8SKV - chains C and E of the 8 polymer chains in the assembly; structure by electron microscopy, 3.10 A resolution.

== Chain C ==
Name: Immunoglobulin heavy constant alpha 1
Source organism: Homo sapiens
UniProtKB: P01876 (IGHA1_HUMAN); residues 120-472 here correspond to UniProt positions 1-353 (UniProt number = residue number - 119)
Amino-acid sequence (353 residues; row label = number of the first residue in the row):
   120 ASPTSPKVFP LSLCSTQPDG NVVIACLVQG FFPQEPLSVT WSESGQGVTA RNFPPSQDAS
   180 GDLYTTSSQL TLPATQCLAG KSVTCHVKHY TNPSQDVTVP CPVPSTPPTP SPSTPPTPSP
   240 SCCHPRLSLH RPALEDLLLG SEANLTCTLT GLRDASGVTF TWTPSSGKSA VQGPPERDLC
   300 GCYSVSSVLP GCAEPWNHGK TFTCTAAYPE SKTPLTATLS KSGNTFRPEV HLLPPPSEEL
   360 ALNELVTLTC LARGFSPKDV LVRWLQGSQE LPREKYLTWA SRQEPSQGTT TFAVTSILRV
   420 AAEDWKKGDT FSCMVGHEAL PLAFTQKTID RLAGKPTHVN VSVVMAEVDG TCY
Unresolved in the structure: 120-241
Disulfides: C266-C323, C369-C432
Covalently attached groups: N-acetylglucosamine (NAG) linked to N263
Swiss-Prot annotation at these positions:
  - glycosylation: S224 (O-linked (GalNAc...) serine), T225 (O-linked (GalNAc...) threonine), T228 (O-linked (GalNAc...) threonine), S230 (O-linked (GalNAc...) serine), S232 (O-linked (GalNAc...) serine), T233 (O-linked (GalNAc...) threonine), T236 (O-linked (GalNAc...) threonine), S238 (O-linked (GalNAc...) serine), S240 (O-linked (GalNAc...) serine), N263 (N-linked (GlcNAc...) (complex) asparagine)
What the authors report for this chain:
  - specificity-determining residues: R346, L441 (by similarity / conservation)

== Chain E ==
Name: Secretory component
Source organism: Homo sapiens
UniProtKB: P01833 (PIGR_HUMAN); residues 1-547 here correspond to UniProt positions 19-565 (UniProt number = residue number + 18)
Amino-acid sequence (553 residues; each row starts with the number of its first residue):
     1 KSPIFGPEEV NSVEGNSVSI TCYYPPTSVN RHTRKYWCRQ GARGGCITLI SSEGYVSSKY
    61 AGRANLTNFP ENGTFVVNIA QLSQDDSGRY KCGLGINSRG LSFDVSLEVS QGPGLLNDTK
   121 VYTVDLGRTV TINCPFKTEN AQKRKSLYKQ IGLYPVLVID SSGYVNPNYT GRIRLDIQGT
   181 GQLLFSVVIN QLRLSDAGQY LCQAGDDSNS NKKNADLQVL KPEPELVYED LRGSVTFHCA
   241 LGPEVANVAK FLCRQSSGEN CDVVVNTLGK RAPAFEGRIL LNPQDKDGSF SVVITGLRKE
   301 DAGRYLCGAH SDGQLQEGSP IQAWQLFVNE ESTIPRSPTV VKGVAGGSVA VLCPYNRKES
   361 KSIKYWCLWE GAQNGRCPLL VDSEGWVKAQ YEGRLSLLEE PGNGTFTVIL NQLTSRDAGF
   421 YWCLTNGDTL WRTTVEIKII EGEPNLKVPG NVTAVLGETL KVPCHFPCKF SSYEKYWCKW
   481 NNTGCQALPS QDEGPSKAFV NCDENSRLVS LTLNLVTRAD EGWYWCGVKQ GHFYGETAAV
   541 YVAVEERHHH HHH
Unresolved in the structure: 1, 491-501, 547-553
Differences from the reference sequence: expression tag (548-553)
Disulfides: C22-C92, C38-C46, C134-C202, C239-C307, C253-C261, C464-C526, C478-C485
Covalently attached groups: N-acetylglucosamine (NAG) linked to N65, N72, N168, N403, N451, N481
Swiss-Prot annotation at these positions:
  - glycosylation (N-linked (GlcNAc...) asparagine): N65, N72, N117, N168, N403, N451 (complex), N481

== Chain C / chain E interface ==
Inter-chain disulfides: C311(C)-C468(E)
Contacting residue pairs (10; chain C residue first):
  S260(C) with C468(E), hydrogen bond (backbone-side chain); K469(E)
  C311(C) with C468(E), disulfide; S471(E); S506(E)
  D468(C) with I96(E); R99(E), salt bridge
  Y472(C) with G95(E); I96(E), hydrogen bond (side chain-backbone); R99(E)
Also at the interface, not in a pair above, chain C (8 interface residues in all): E261, G310, A465, V467
Also at the interface, not in a pair above, chain E (9 interface residues in all): L94, L101

== Overview ==
The interface between chain C and chain E involves 8 residues on one side and 9 on the other; the contacts
include 1 disulfide bond, 2 hydrogen bonds and 1 salt bridge. Among the polar pairs are D468(C)-R99(E),
S260(C)-C468(E) and Y472(C)-I96(E). Covalently linked N-acetylglucosamine: at N263(C). The paper reports
specificity determinants R346(C) and L441(C).
Chain C is Immunoglobulin heavy constant alpha 1 and chain E is Secretory component, both from Homo sapiens;
the structure, Structure of human SIgA1 in complex with Streptococcus pyogenes protein M4 (Arp4), was
determined by electron microscopy (same publication as 8SKU).
